Entry 8DD3 (electron microscopy, 2.90 A resolution); this record covers chains A and E of the 9 polymer chains in the assembly.

# Chain A
Name: Gamma-aminobutyric acid receptor subunit beta-2
Organism: Homo sapiens
UniProt: P47870 (GBRB2_HUMAN); the construct has insertions or renumbered stretches relative to UniProt, so the offset changes along the chain: 1-307 = UniProt 25-331; 315-340 = UniProt 486-511
Chain sequence (364 residues; row label = number of the first residue in the row):
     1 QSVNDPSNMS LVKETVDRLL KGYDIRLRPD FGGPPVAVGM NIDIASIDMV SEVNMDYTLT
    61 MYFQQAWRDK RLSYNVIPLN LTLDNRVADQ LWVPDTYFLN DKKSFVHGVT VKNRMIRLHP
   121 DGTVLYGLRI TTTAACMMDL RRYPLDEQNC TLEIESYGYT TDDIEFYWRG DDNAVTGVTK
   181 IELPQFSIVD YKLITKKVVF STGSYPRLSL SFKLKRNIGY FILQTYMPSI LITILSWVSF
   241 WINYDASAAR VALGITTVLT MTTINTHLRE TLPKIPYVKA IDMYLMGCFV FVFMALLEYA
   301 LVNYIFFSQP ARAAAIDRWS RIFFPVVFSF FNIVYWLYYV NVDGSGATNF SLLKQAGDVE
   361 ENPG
Unresolved in the structure: 1-6, 341-364
Sequence notes: linker (308-314); expression tag (341-364)
Disulfide bonds: Cys136-Cys150
Glycans and other covalent adducts: N-acetylglucosamine (NAG) linked to Asn80, Asn149
Small-molecule neighbours:
  - gamma-amino-butanoic acid (ABU): Tyr97, Glu155, Ser156, Tyr157, Phe200, Thr202, Tyr205
  - R63 (methyl 4-ethyl-6,7-dimethoxy-9H-pyrido[3,4-b]indole-3-carboxylate): Val258, Leu259, Thr262, Asn265, Met286, Phe289
UniProt features mapped onto this chain:
  - binding site (histamine): Tyr97, Ser156, Tyr157, Thr202
  - binding site (4-aminobutanoate): Tyr157, Thr202
  - glycosylation (N-linked (GlcNAc...) asparagine): Asn8, Asn80, Asn149
What the authors report for this chain:
  - binding site for R63: Phe289
  - conformationally variable residues (side-chain flip): Phe289

# Chain E
Name: Gamma-aminobutyric acid receptor subunit gamma-2
Organism: Homo sapiens
UniProt: P18507 (GBRG2_HUMAN); residues 1-322 here correspond to UniProt positions 40-361 (UniProt number = residue number + 39)
Chain sequence (417 residues; each row starts with the number of its first residue; numbers below 1 keep their minus sign (Trp-36 is residue -36)):
   -36 WSHPQFEKGG GSGGGSGGSS AWSHPQFEKL EVLFQGPQKS DDDYEDYASN KTWVLTPKVP
    24 EGDVTVILNN LLEGYDNKLR PDIGVKPTLI HTDMYVNSIG PVNAINMEYT IDIFFAQTWY
    84 DRRLKFNSTI KVLRLNSNMV GKIWIPDTFF RNSKKADAHW ITTPNRMLRI WNDGRVLYTL
   144 RLTIDAECQL QLHNFPMDEH SCPLEFSSYG YPREEIVYQW KRSSVEVGDT RSWRLYQFSF
   204 VGLRNTTEVV KTTSGDYVVM SVYFDLSRRM GYFTIQTYIP CTLIVVLSWV SFWINKDAVP
   264 ARTSLGITTV LTMTTLSTIA RKSLPKVSYV TAMDLFVSVC FIFVFSALVE YGTLHYFVSS
   324 QPARAAKMDS YARIFFPTAF CLFNLVYWVS YLYLSRGSGA TNFSLLKQAG DVEENPG
Unresolved in the structure: -36 to 24, 358-380
Sequence notes: expression tag (-36 to 0, 323-380)
Disulfide bonds: Cys151-Cys165
Glycans and other covalent adducts: N-acetylglucosamine (NAG) linked to Asn208
Small-molecule neighbours: R63 (methyl 4-ethyl-6,7-dimethoxy-9H-pyrido[3,4-b]indole-3-carboxylate): Met57, Tyr58, Phe77, Phe78, Ala79, Met130, Thr142
UniProt features mapped onto this chain:
  - glycosylation (N-linked (GlcNAc...) asparagine): Asn13, Asn90, Asn208
What the authors report for this chain:
  - binding site for R63: Phe77, Thr142

# Interface between chain A and chain E
Contacting residue pairs (67):
  Asn8(A) with Gly47(E), hydrogen bond (side chain-backbone)
  Met9(A) with Leu42(E), hydrophobic; Ile46(E), hydrophobic; Arg86(E)
  Val12(A) with Ile46(E), hydrophobic
  Lys13(A) with Gly37(E); Leu42(E)
  Asp43(A) with Thr216(E), hydrogen bond
  Asp48(A) with Lys117(E), salt bridge
  Tyr62(A) with Phe112(E); Tyr172(E)
  Gln64(A) with Thr216(E)
  Thr82(A) with Gly173(E); Tyr174(E); Glu178(E)
  Leu83(A) with Lys41(E); Leu42(E), hydrophobic
  Asp84(A) with Asn40(E); Lys41(E), hydrogen bond (backbone-backbone)
  Arg86(A) with Asn40(E); Gly104(E), hydrogen bond (side chain-backbone)
  Val87(A) with Lys41(E)
  His107(A) with Lys117(E)
  Val109(A) with Thr111(E); Phe112(E); Ala119(E); Asp120(E); Leu145(E), hydrophobic
  Thr110(A) with Thr111(E), hydrogen bond (side chain-backbone); Arg129(E)
  Val111(A) with Asp110(E)
  Asn113(A) with Phe112(E)
  Arg114(A) with Tyr172(E)
  Met115(A) with Tyr172(E), hydrophobic; Gly173(E); Ser217(E)
  Arg117(A) with Gly173(E), hydrogen bond (side chain-backbone); Pro175(E); Ser217(E), hydrogen bond (side chain-backbone); Tyr220(E)
  Gly127(A) with Tyr172(E)
  Leu128(A) with Tyr172(E), hydrogen bond (backbone-side chain)
  Arg129(A) with Phe112(E); Phe113(E), hydrogen bond (side chain-backbone); Arg114(E); Ser116(E), hydrogen bond; Tyr172(E), hydrogen bond (backbone-side chain)
  Glu182(A) with Gln152(E), hydrogen bond
  Pro184(A) with Lys289(E)
  Gln185(A) with Lys289(E)
  Tyr220(A) with Arg284(E); Lys289(E)
  Gln224(A) with Arg284(E)
  Leu231(A) with Phe304(E), hydrophobic; Phe308(E), hydrophobic
  Ile234(A) with Phe308(E), hydrophobic
  Leu235(A) with Ile270(E), hydrophobic; Phe308(E), hydrophobic
  Trp241(A) with Thr316(E)
  Ile242(A) with His318(E)
  Asn243(A) with His318(E)
  Ala249(A) with Pro263(E), hydrophobic; Thr266(E)
  Leu253(A) with Thr266(E)
  Thr256(A) with Ile270(E)
  Thr260(A) with Leu274(E)
  His267(A) with Thr281(E)
Interface residues without a listed pair, chain A (48 interface residues in all): Val16, Asn41, Ser46, Leu79, Gln90, Asn217, Thr257, Ile264
Interface residues without a listed pair, chain E (54 interface residues in all): Asp39, Arg43, Phe78, Ile106, Ile108, Pro109, Ala121, Leu143, Thr215, Thr277, Lys285, Val290, Ser291, Leu311, Tyr319

# In short
48 residues of chain A face 54 of chain E across their interface; the contacts include 12 hydrogen bonds and 1
salt bridge. Among the polar pairs are Asp48(A)-Lys117(E), Asn8(A)-Gly47(E) and Asp43(A)-Thr216(E). The paper
reports a binding site for R63 at Phe289(A) and Phe77(E) among others; conformational variability at
Phe289(A).
Chain A is Gamma-aminobutyric acid receptor subunit beta-2 and chain E is Gamma-aminobutyric acid receptor
subunit gamma-2, both from Homo sapiens; the structure, Human GABAA receptor alpha1-beta2-gamma2 subtype in
complex with GABA plus DMCM, was determined by electron microscopy together with 8DD2 from the same study.
